2Q2A - chain A; structure by X-ray diffraction, 1.79 A resolution.

# Chain A
Name: ArtJ
Organism: Geobacillus stearothermophilus
Notes: engineered mutation(s): C1G
Amino-acid sequence (272 residues; numbered -20 to 251; the number before each row is that of its first residue; numbers below 1 keep their minus sign (Met-20 is residue -20)):
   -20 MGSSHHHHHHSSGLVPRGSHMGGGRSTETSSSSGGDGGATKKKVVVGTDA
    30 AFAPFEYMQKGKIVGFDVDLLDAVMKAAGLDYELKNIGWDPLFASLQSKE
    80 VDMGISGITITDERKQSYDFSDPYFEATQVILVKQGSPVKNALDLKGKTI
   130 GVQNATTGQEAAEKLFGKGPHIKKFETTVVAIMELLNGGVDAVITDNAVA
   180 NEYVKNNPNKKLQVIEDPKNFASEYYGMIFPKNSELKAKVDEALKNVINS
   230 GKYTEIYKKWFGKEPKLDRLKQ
Unresolved in the structure: -20 to 10
Ligand contacts: arginine (ARG): Asp28, Phe31, Glu35, Trp68, Ser85, Gly86, Ile87, Thr88, Arg93, Gln132, Ala134, Thr135, Thr136, Thr157, Asp175, Glu203, Tyr205

# In short
Chain A binds arginine.
Chain A is ArtJ (Geobacillus stearothermophilus); the structure, Crystal structures of the arginine-, lysine-,
histidine-binding protein ArtJ from the thermophilic bacterium Geobacillus stearothermophilus, was determined
by X-ray diffraction (same publication as 2PVU and 2Q2C).
